Entry 7DB9 (X-ray diffraction, 2.85 A resolution); this record covers chains D and E of the 6 polymer chains in the assembly.

# Chain D
Name: Tubulin beta chain
From: Sus scrofa
UniProt: A0A287AGU7 (A0A287AGU7_PIG); numbering as in UniProt (aligned over 1-445)
Amino-acid sequence (445 residues; row label = number of the first residue in the row):
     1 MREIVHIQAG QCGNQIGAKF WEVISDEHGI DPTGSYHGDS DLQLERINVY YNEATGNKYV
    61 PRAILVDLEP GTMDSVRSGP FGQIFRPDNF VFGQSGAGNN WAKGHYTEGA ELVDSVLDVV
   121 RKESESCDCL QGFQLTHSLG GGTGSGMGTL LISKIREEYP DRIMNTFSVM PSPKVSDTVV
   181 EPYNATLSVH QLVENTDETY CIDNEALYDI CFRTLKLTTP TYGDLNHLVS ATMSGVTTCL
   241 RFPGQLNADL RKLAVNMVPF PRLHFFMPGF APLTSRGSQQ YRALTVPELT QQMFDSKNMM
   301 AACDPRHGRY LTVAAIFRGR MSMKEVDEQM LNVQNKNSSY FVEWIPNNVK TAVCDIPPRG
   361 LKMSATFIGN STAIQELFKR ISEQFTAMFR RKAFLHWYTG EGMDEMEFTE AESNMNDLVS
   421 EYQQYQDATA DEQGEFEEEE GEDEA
Not modelled in the structure: 275-283, 432-445
Residues lining bound ligands:
  - GDP (guanosine-5'-diphosphate): Gly10, Gln11, Cys12, Gln15, Ile16, Asp67, Asn99, Ser138, Gly140, Gly141, Gly142, Thr143, Gly144, Val169, Pro171, Val175, Ser176, Glu181, Asn204, Leu207, Tyr222, Leu225, Asn226
  - IC1 (3-[(2,4,6-trimethoxy-phenyl)-methylene]-indolin-2-one): Tyr200, Gly235, Val236, Cys239, Leu240, Leu246, Ala248, Asp249, Lys252, Leu253, Asn256, Met257, Ala314, Ala315, Ile316, Lys350, Thr351, Ala352, Thr366, Phe367, Ile368

# Chain E
Name: Stathmin-4
From: Mus musculus
UniProt: P63042 (STMN4_MOUSE); residues 5-145 here correspond to UniProt positions 49-189 (UniProt number = residue number + 44)
Amino-acid sequence (143 residues; row label = number of the first residue in the row):
     3 MADMEVIELN KCTSGQSFEV ILKPPSFDGV PEFNASLPRR RDPSLEEIQK KLEAAEERRK
    63 YQEAELLKHL AEKREHEREV IQKAIEENNN FIKMAKEKLA QKMESNKENR EAHLAAMLER
   123 LQEKDKHAEE VRKNKELKEE ASR
Not modelled in the structure: 3-5, 29-43, 145
Sequence notes: initiating methionine (3); expression tag (4)

# Chain D / chain E interface
Residue-residue contacts (24):
  Tyr106(D) with His129(E), hydrogen bond; Ala130(E), hydrophobic; Val133(E), hydrophobic; Arg134(E), hydrogen bond (backbone-side chain)
  Ala110(D) with Arg134(E)
  Ser153(D) with Leu123(E); Lys126(E)
  Lys154(D) with Asp127(E)
  Arg156(D) with Met119(E); Leu123(E)
  Glu157(D) with Leu123(E); Gln124(E); Asp127(E)
  Pro160(D) with Leu116(E), hydrophobic; Met119(E), hydrophobic
  Gln191(D) with Lys126(E), hydrogen bond
  Asn195(D) with Leu123(E)
  Gly400(D) with Lys137(E)
  Glu401(D) with Val133(E); Lys137(E), salt bridge
  Gly402(D) with Val133(E)
  Met403(D) with Val133(E)
  Glu407(D) with His129(E), salt bridge; Val133(E)
Other interface residues (no listed pair), chain D (17 interface residues in all): Thr107, Asp161, Thr399
Other interface residues (no listed pair), chain E (15 interface residues in all): Arg112, Leu120, Asn136, Lys140

# In short
17 residues of chain D and 15 residues of chain E are in contact; the contacts include 3 hydrogen bonds and 2
salt bridges. Among the polar pairs are Glu401(D)-Lys137(E), Glu407(D)-His129(E) and Tyr106(D)-His129(E).
Chain D binds GDP and compound IC1.
Chain D is Tubulin beta chain (Sus scrofa) and chain E is Stathmin-4 (Mus musculus); the structure, IC1 in
complex with tubulin, was determined by X-ray diffraction.
